Entry 7L09 (electron microscopy, 3.10 A resolution); this record covers chains K and M of the 7 polymer chains in the assembly.

# Chain K
Protein: 2G12 light chain
From: Homo sapiens
Chain sequence (213 residues; each row starts with the number of its first residue):
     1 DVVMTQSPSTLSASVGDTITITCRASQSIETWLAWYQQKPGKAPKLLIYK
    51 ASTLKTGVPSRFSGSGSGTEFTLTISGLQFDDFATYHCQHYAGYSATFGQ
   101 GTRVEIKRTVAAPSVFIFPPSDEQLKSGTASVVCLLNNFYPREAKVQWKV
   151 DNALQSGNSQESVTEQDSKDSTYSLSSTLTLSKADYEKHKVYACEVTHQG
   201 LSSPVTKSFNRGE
Disulfide bonds: Cys-23/Cys-88, Cys-134/Cys-194

# Chain M
Protein: 2G12 heavy chain
From: Homo sapiens
Chain sequence (226 residues; each row starts with the number of its first residue; note: 12 numbers in that range are skipped by the numbering (no residue carries them; nothing is unmodelled there); a row labelled like 82A-82C holds insertion residues (82A, then the next letters in order); X marks 8 residues of unknown identity (built as UNK)):
     1 EVQLVESGGGLVKAGGSLILSCGVSNFRISAHTMNWVRRVPGGGLEWVAS
    51 IS
   52A T
    53 SSTYRDYADAVKGRFTVSRDDLEDFVYLQM
82A-82C HKM
    83 RVEDTAIYYCARKGSDRL
100A-100F SDNDPF
   101 DAWGPGTVVTVSPASTKGPSVFPLAPSXXXXXXXXGTAALGCLVKDYFPE
   151 PVTV
   156 SW
   162 NSGALTSG
   171 VHTFPAVLQS
   182 SGLYSLSSVVTVPSSSLGT
   203 Q
   205 TYICNVNHKPSNTKVDKK
   225 VEPK
Unresolved in the structure: 128-135
Disulfide bonds: Cys-22/Cys-92, Cys-142/Cys-208

# Chain K / chain M interface
Residue-residue contacts (44):
  Trp-32(K) with Asn-100C(M)
  Ala-34(K) with Pro-100E(M), hydrophobic
  Tyr-36(K) with Pro-100E(M); Phe-100F(M), hydrogen bond (side chain-backbone); Trp-103(M)
  Gln-38(K) with Arg-39(M), hydrogen bond; Leu-45(M); Tyr-91(M), hydrogen bond
  Lys-42(K) with Tyr-91(M), hydrogen bond (backbone-side chain)
  Ala-43(K) with Tyr-91(M), hydrophobic; Trp-103(M), hydrophobic; Gly-104(M)
  Pro-44(K) with Leu-45(M), hydrophobic; Trp-103(M)
  Leu-46(K) with Pro-100E(M), hydrophobic; Asp-101(M)
  Tyr-49(K) with Pro-100E(M)
  Thr-85(K) with Arg-39(M), hydrogen bond
  His-87(K) with Gly-43(M); Leu-45(M)
  Gln-89(K) with Pro-100E(M); Phe-100F(M)
  Tyr-91(K) with Lys-95(M); Asn-100C(M), hydrogen bond (backbone-side chain); Asp-100D(M); Pro-100E(M)
  Ala-92(K) with Lys-95(M), hydrogen bond (backbone-side chain); Asn-100C(M)
  Gly-93(K) with Lys-95(M); Asp-100B(M); Asn-100C(M), hydrogen bond (backbone-side chain)
  Tyr-94(K) with Thr-33(M); Trp-47(M); Ser-50(M), hydrogen bond (backbone-side chain); Ser-52(M); Tyr-56(M), hydrophobic; Asp-58(M)
  Ser-95(K) with Trp-47(M); Asp-58(M)
  Ala-96(K) with Trp-47(M)
  Phe-98(K) with Val-37(M), hydrophobic; Leu-45(M); Trp-47(M); Trp-103(M), hydrophobic
Also at the interface, not in a pair above, chain K (21 interface residues in all): Lys-39, Gly-41
Also at the interface, not in a pair above, chain M (23 interface residues in all): Glu-46, Ile-89, Pro-105

# Summary
Chain K and chain M form an interface of 21 and 23 residues respectively, with 9 hydrogen bonds. Among the
polar pairs are Tyr-36(K)/Phe-100F(M), Gln-38(K)/Arg-39(M) and Gln-38(K)/Tyr-91(M).
Chain K is 2G12 light chain and chain M is 2G12 heavy chain, both from Homo sapiens; the structure, Cryo-EM
structure of SARS-CoV-2 2P S ectodomain bound domain-swapped antibody 2G12 from masked 3D refinement, was
determined by electron microscopy, deposited together with 6VTU, 6XRJ, 7L02, 7L06, 7L6M, 7L6O, 7LU9 and 7LUA.
